PDB entry 5D4D | X-ray diffraction, 3.00 A resolution | chains A and C of the 8 polymer chains in the assembly

Chain A:
Molecule: DNA-directed RNA polymerase subunit alpha
From: Thermus thermophilus
Notes: EC 2.7.7.6
UniProt: Q9Z9H6 (RPOA_THETH); residue numbers follow UniProt; this construct covers 1-315
Chain sequence (315 residues; numbered 1 to 315; the number before each row is that of its first residue):
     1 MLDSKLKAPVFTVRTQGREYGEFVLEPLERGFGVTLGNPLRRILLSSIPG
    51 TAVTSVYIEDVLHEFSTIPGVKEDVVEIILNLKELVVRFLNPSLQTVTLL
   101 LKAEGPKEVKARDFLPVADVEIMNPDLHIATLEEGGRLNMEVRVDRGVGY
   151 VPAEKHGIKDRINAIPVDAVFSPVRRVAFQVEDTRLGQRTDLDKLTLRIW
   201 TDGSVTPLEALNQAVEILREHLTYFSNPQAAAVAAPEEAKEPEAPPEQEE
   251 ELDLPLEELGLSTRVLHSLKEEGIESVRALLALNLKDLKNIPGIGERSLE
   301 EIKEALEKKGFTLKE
Disordered / not traced: 1-3, 233-315

Chain C:
Molecule: DNA-directed RNA polymerase subunit beta
From: Thermus thermophilus (strain HB8 / ATCC 27634 / DSM 579)
Notes: EC 2.7.7.6
UniProt: Q8RQE9 (RPOB_THET8); residue numbers follow UniProt; this construct covers 1-1119
Chain sequence (1119 residues; row label = number of the first residue in the row):
     1 MEIKRFGRIREVIPLPPLTEIQVESYRRALQADVPPEKRENVGIQAAFRE
    51 TFPIEEEDKGKGGLVLDFLEYRLGEPPFPQDECREKDLTYQAPLYARLQL
   101 IHKDTGLIKEDEVFLGHIPLMTEDGSFIINGADRVIVSQIHRSPGVYFTP
   151 DPARPGRYIASIIPLPKRGPWIDLEVEPNGVVSMKVNKRKFPLVLLLRVL
   201 GYDQETLARELGAYGELVQGLMDESVFAMRPEEALIRLFTLLRPGDPPKR
   251 DKAVAYVYGLIADPRRYDLGEAGRYKAEEKLGIRLSGRTLARFEDGEFKD
   301 EVFLPTLRYLFALTAGVPGHEVDDIDHLGNRRIRTVGELMTDQFRVGLAR
   351 LARGVRERMLMGSEDSLTPAKLVNSRPLEAAIREFFSRSQLSQFKDETNP
   401 LSSLRHKRRISALGPGGLTRERAGFDVRDVHRTHYGRICPVETPEGANIG
   451 LITSLAAYARVDELGFIRTPYRRVVGGVVTDEVVYMTATEEDRYTIAQAN
   501 TPLEGNRIAAERVVARRKGEPVIVSPEEVEFMDVSPKQVFSVNTNLIPFL
   551 EHDDANRALMGSNMQTQAVPLIRAQAPVVMTGLEERVVRDSLAALYAEED
   601 GEVAKVDGNRIVVRYEDGRLVEYPLRRFYRSNQGTALDQRPRVVVGQRVR
   651 KGDLLADGPASENGFLALGQNVLVAIMPFDGYNFEDAIVISEELLKRDFY
   701 TSIHIERYEIEARDTKLGPERITRDIPHLSEAALRDLDEEGVVRIGAEVK
   751 PGDILVGRTSFKGESEPTPEERLLRSIFGEKARDVKDTSLRVPPGEGGIV
   801 VRTVRLRRGDPGVELKPGVREVVRVYVAQKRKLQVGDKLANRHGNKGVVA
   851 KILPVEDMPHLPDGTPVDVILNPLGVPSRMNLGQILETHLGLAGYFLGQR
   901 YISPIFDGAKEPEIKELLAQAFEVYFGKRKGEGFGVDKREVEVLRRAEKL
   951 GLVTPGKTPEEQLKELFLQGKVVLYDGRTGEPIEGPIVVGQMFIMKLYHM
  1001 VEDKMHARSTGPYSLITQQPLGGKAQFGGQRFGEMEVWALEAYGAAHTLQ
  1051 EMLTLKSDDIEGRNAAYEAIIKGEDVPEPSVPESFRVLVKELQALALDVQ
  1101 TLDEKDNPVDIFEGLASKR
Disordered / not traced: 57-62, 362-365, 1119
Residues lining bound ligands:
  - cytidine-5'-monophosphate / NAD: Asp396, Thr398, Glu445, Gln567, Gln633, Lys838, Lys846, Tyr998, His999, Lys1004
  - CTP (cytidine-5'-triphosphate): Arg557, Glu685, Ser878, Arg879

Chain A / chain C interface:
Residue-residue contacts (80; chain A residue first):
  Glu22(A) with Phe934(C)
  Val34(A) with Arg939(C); Thr979(C)
  Asn38(A) with Gly977(C), hydrogen bond (side chain-backbone); Arg978(C), hydrogen bond (side chain-backbone); Thr979(C), hydrogen bond (side chain-backbone); Gly980(C)
  Arg41(A) with His860(C); Gly864(C), hydrogen bond (side chain-backbone)
  Arg42(A) with Glu856(C), hydrogen bond (side chain-backbone); Asp857(C), salt bridge; Gly977(C), hydrogen bond (side chain-backbone); Arg978(C)
  Ser46(A) with Glu856(C)
  Leu62(A) with Ile745(C), hydrophobic; Gly746(C)
  His63(A) with Ile745(C); Gly746(C); Ile799(C); Val800(C); Val801(C)
  Glu64(A) with Lys830(C), salt bridge
  Phe65(A) with Phe628(C); Ile703(C), hydrophobic; Val801(C), hydrophobic; Ala828(C), hydrophobic; Lys830(C)
  Thr67(A) with Asn609(C), hydrogen bond; Arg627(C)
  Ile68(A) with Asp607(C)
  Pro69(A) with Asp607(C)
  Gly70(A) with Asp607(C), hydrogen bond (backbone-side chain)
  Val71(A) with Asp607(C), hydrogen bond (backbone-side chain); Gly608(C), hydrogen bond (backbone-backbone)
  Lys72(A) with Val606(C); Gly608(C); Pro641(C); Val643(C)
  Asp74(A) with Arg627(C), salt bridge; Arg640(C)
  Leu80(A) with Arg573(C); Asp698(C)
  Lys83(A) with Lys696(C), hydrogen bond (side chain-backbone); Asp698(C), salt bridge
  Glu133(A) with Lys605(C); Val606(C), hydrogen bond (side chain-backbone); Asp607(C); Arg610(C), salt bridge; Val645(C)
  Tyr150(A) with Leu695(C); Lys696(C); Lys832(C), hydrogen bond
  Ile162(A) with Arg744(C)
  Asp168(A) with Asp698(C); Lys832(C), salt bridge
  Arg176(A) with Asp863(C), hydrogen bond (side chain-backbone); Gly864(C); Thr865(C)
  Val177(A) with Gly864(C)
  Ala178(A) with Pro862(C); Asp863(C); Gly864(C)
  Phe179(A) with Arg939(C), hydrogen bond (backbone-side chain)
  Gln180(A) with Arg929(C), hydrogen bond; Phe934(C); Gly935(C), hydrogen bond (side chain-backbone); Asp937(C)
  Val181(A) with Asp937(C), hydrogen bond (backbone-side chain); Lys938(C), hydrogen bond (backbone-backbone)
  Glu182(A) with Phe934(C); Gly935(C), hydrogen bond (side chain-backbone); Val936(C); Lys938(C)
  Asp183(A) with Lys938(C), salt bridge
  Asp191(A) with Lys938(C), salt bridge
  Leu192(A) with Lys938(C)
  Asp193(A) with Lys938(C), salt bridge
  Thr196(A) with Phe934(C)
  Arg198(A) with Glu932(C), salt bridge; Phe934(C)
Interface residues without a listed pair, chain A (43 interface residues in all): Arg14, Leu45, Ser66, Val76, Thr131, Val170, Trp200
Interface residues without a listed pair, chain C (53 interface residues in all): Ile572, Arg642, Val644, Glu692, Gln829, Val855, Asp976, Glu981

In short:
Chain A and chain C form an interface of 43 and 53 residues respectively; the contacts include 20 hydrogen
bonds and 10 salt bridges. Polar pairs include Arg42(A)-Asp857(C), Glu64(A)-Lys830(C) and Asp74(A)-Arg627(C).
Bound to chain C: cytidine-5'-monophosphate / NAD and CTP.
Chain A is DNA-directed RNA polymerase subunit alpha (Thermus thermophilus) and chain C is DNA-directed RNA
polymerase subunit beta (Thermus thermophilus (strain HB8 / ATCC 27634 / DSM 579)); the structure, Crystal
structure of Thermus thermophilus product complex for transcription initiation with NAD and CTP, was
determined by X-ray diffraction (same publication as 5D4C and 5D4E).
